Entry 2VXT (X-ray diffraction, 1.49 A resolution); this record covers chains H and I of the 3 polymer chains in the assembly.

[Chain H]
Protein: Murine IGG 125-2H
Source organism: Mus musculus
Sequence (216 residues; numbered 1 to 216 plus 4 insertion-coded residues; 4 numbers in that range are skipped by the numbering (no residue carries them; nothing is unmodelled there); the number before each row is that of its first residue; a row labelled like 82A-82C holds insertion residues (82A, then the next letters in order)):
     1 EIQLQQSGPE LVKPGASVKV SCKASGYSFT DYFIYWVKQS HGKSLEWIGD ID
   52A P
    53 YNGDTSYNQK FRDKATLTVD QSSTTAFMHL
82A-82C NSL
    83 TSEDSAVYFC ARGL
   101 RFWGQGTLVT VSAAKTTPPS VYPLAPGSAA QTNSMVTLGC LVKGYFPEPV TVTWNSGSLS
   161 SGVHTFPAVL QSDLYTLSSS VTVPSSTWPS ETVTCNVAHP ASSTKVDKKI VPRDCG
Unresolved in the structure: 128-133, 214-216
Cystine bridges: Cys22-Cys92, Cys140-Cys195

[Chain I]
Protein: Interleukin-18
Source organism: Homo sapiens
UniProtKB: Q14116 (IL18_HUMAN); numbering as in UniProt (aligned over 37-193)
Sequence (157 residues; each row starts with the number of its first residue):
    37 YFGKLESKLS VIRNLNDQVL FIDQGNRPLF EDMTDSDARD NAPRTIFIIS MYKDSQPRGM
    97 AVTISVKAEK ISTLSAENKI ISFKEMNPPD NIKDTKSDII FFQRSVPGHD NKMQFESSSY
   157 EGYFLAAEKE RDLFKLILKK EDELGDRSIM FTVQNED
Unresolved in the structure: 193
Sequence notes: engineered mutation Ala74 (Cys in Q14116), Ala104 (Cys in Q14116), Ala112 (Cys in Q14116), Ala163 (Cys in Q14116)
Reported in the primary citation:
  - conformationally variable residues (helix shift, loop rearrangement, side-chain flip): Thr70 to Asn77, Ser91 to Gly95, Arg140 to Lys148, Glu152 to Gly158, Lys176 to Arg183
  - specificity-determining residues: Leu180 (proposed by the authors, not directly observed)

[Interface between chain H and chain I]
Residue-residue contacts (29):
  Thr30(H) with Arg183(I), hydrogen bond (backbone-side chain)
  Asp31(H) with Leu51(I); Gly181(I); Arg183(I), hydrogen bond (backbone-backbone)
  Tyr32(H) with Glu179(I); Gly181(I); Asp182(I)
  Phe33(H) with His145(I); Gly181(I), hydrogen bond (backbone-backbone); Arg183(I); Met186(I), hydrophobic
  Tyr35(H) with Leu180(I); Gly181(I), hydrogen bond (side chain-backbone)
  Asp50(H) with His145(I), salt bridge
  Asp52(H) with Lys148(I); Arg183(I), salt bridge
  Tyr53(H) with Leu51(I); Arg183(I)
  Asp56(H) with His145(I); Lys148(I), salt bridge
  Thr57(H) with His145(I)
  Ser58(H) with Gly144(I); His145(I)
  Arg94(H) with Glu179(I), salt bridge
  Gly95(H) with Glu179(I); Leu180(I), hydrogen bond (backbone-backbone)
  Leu96(H) with Leu180(I), hydrophobic
  Arg101(H) with Glu179(I), salt bridge
  Phe102(H) with Glu179(I)
Also at the interface, not in a pair above, chain H (17 interface residues in all): Asn54
Also at the interface, not in a pair above, chain I (15 interface residues in all): Asn52, Asp53, Val142, Pro143, Asp178
The authors on this interface:
  - pairs named by the authors: His145(I)-Asp50(H), Lys148(I)-Asp52(H), Glu179(I)-Arg101(H), Glu179(I)-Arg94(H), Leu180(I)-Gly95(H), Leu180(I)-Phe33(H) (water-mediated contact), Leu180(I)-Tyr35(H), Gly181(I)-Tyr35(H), Gly181(I)-Phe33(H), Arg183(I)-Asp31(H), Arg183(I)-Thr30(H)
  - epitope / paratope residues, chain I: Arg140(I), Pro143(I), His145(I), Lys148(I), Lys176(I), Glu179(I), Leu180(I), Gly181(I), Arg183(I)

[Overview]
The interface between chain H and chain I involves 17 residues on one side and 15 on the other, with 5
hydrogen bonds and 5 salt bridges. Among the polar pairs are Asp50(H)-His145(I), Asp52(H)-Arg183(I) and
Asp56(H)-Lys148(I). The paper describes contacts between His145(I) and Asp50(H), Lys148(I) and Asp52(H) and
Glu179(I) and Arg101(H) among others; a water-mediated contact between Leu180(I) and Phe33(H). The paper
reports epitope/paratope residues Arg140(I), Pro143(I) and His145(I) among others; the specificity determinant
Leu180(I).
Here chain H is Murine IGG 125-2H (Mus musculus) and chain I is Interleukin-18 (Homo sapiens). Entry 2VXT
(Crystal structure of human IL-18 complexed to murine reference antibody 125-2H Fab) was determined by X-ray
diffraction together with 2VXU from the same study.
